9BY3 - chains C and D of the 4 polymer chains in the assembly; structure by electron microscopy, 3.57 A resolution.

# Chain C (and D)
Protein: Ribonucleoside-diphosphate reductase subunit beta
Organism: Bacillus subtilis
Notes: EC 1.17.4.1; chain D of this document is another copy of the same molecule, construct and numbering; everything in this record applies to it too
UniProt: P50621 (RIR2_BACSU); residue numbers follow UniProt; this construct covers 1-329
Chain sequence (350 residues; each row starts with the number of its first residue; numbers below 1 keep their minus sign (Met-20 is residue -20)):
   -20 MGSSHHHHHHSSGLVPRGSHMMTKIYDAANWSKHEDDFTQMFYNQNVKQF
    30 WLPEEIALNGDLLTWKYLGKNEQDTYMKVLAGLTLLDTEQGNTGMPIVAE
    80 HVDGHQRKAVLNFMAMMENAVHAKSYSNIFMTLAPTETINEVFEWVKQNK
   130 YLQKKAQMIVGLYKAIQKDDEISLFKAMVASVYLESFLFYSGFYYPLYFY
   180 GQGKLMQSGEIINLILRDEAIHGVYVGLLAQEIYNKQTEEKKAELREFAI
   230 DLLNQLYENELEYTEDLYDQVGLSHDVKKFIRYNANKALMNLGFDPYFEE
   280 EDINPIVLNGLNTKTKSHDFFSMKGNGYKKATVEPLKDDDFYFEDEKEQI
Not modelled in the structure: -20 to 15, 291-308, 323-329
Construct notes: initiating methionine (-20); expression tag (-19 to 0)
Bound ions: Mn2+ site 1: Asp66, Glu97, His101, Glu198; Mn2+ site 2: Glu97, Glu164, Glu198, His201
Swiss-Prot annotation at these positions:
  - active site: Tyr105
  - binding site (Fe cation): Asp66, Glu97, His101, Glu164, Glu198, His201

# Interface between chain C and chain D
Residue-residue contacts (27):
  Tyr22(C) - Ala99(D)  hydrogen bond (side chain-backbone)
  Phe29(C) - Phe29(D)  hydrophobic
  Leu31(C) - Tyr22(D)
  Thr67(C) - His84(D)
  Gly70(C) - Asn91(D)  hydrogen bond (backbone-side chain)
  Asn71(C) - His84(D)  hydrogen bond
  Asn71(C) - Lys87(D)
  His84(C) - Thr67(D)
  His84(C) - Asn71(D)  hydrogen bond
  Lys87(C) - Asn71(D)
  Ala88(C) - Asn98(D)
  Asn91(C) - Ala94(D)
  Asn91(C) - Asn98(D)  hydrogen bond
  Phe92(C) - Met95(D)  hydrophobic
  Ala94(C) - Asn91(D)  hydrogen bond (backbone-side chain)
  Met95(C) - Asn91(D)
  Met95(C) - Phe92(D)  hydrophobic
  Met95(C) - Met95(D)  hydrophobic
  Asn98(C) - Lys87(D)
  Asn98(C) - Ala88(D)
  Asn98(C) - Asn91(D)  hydrogen bond
  Ala99(C) - Tyr22(D)  hydrogen bond (backbone-side chain)
  Ala99(C) - Ala88(D)
  Lys103(C) - Tyr22(D)
  Glu313(C) - Leu42(D)
  Pro314(C) - Leu42(D)
  Pro314(C) - Tyr46(D)  hydrophobic
Interface residues without a listed pair, chain C (23 interface residues in all): Val26, Pro75, Thr311, Val312, Lys316
Interface residues without a listed pair, chain D (19 interface residues in all): Val26, Leu31, Gly39, Lys103

# Summary
23 residues of chain C and 19 residues of chain D are in contact; the contacts include 8 hydrogen bonds. Polar
pairs include Tyr22(C)-Ala99(D), Gly70(C)-Asn91(D) and Asn71(C)-His84(D). From UniProt: active-site residue
Tyr105(C) and 6 Fe cation-binding residues on chain C.
Chain C and chain D are both Ribonucleoside-diphosphate reductase subunit beta (Bacillus subtilis); the
structure, Class 3 model for product condition of Bacillus subtilis ribonucleotide reductase complex, was
determined by electron microscopy (same publication as 9BW3, 9BWX, 9BX2, 9BX3, 9BX6, 9BX8 and 39 further
entries).
